Entry 6ILF (X-ray diffraction, 2.70 A resolution); this record covers chains A and B of the 3 polymer chains in the assembly.

# Chain A
Molecule: MHC class I antigen
Source organism: Pteropus alecto
UniProtKB: A0A125R585 (A0A125R585_PTEAL); residues 1-279 here correspond to UniProt positions 25-303 (UniProt number = residue number + 24)
Sequence (279 residues; numbered 1 to 279; the number before each row is that of its first residue):
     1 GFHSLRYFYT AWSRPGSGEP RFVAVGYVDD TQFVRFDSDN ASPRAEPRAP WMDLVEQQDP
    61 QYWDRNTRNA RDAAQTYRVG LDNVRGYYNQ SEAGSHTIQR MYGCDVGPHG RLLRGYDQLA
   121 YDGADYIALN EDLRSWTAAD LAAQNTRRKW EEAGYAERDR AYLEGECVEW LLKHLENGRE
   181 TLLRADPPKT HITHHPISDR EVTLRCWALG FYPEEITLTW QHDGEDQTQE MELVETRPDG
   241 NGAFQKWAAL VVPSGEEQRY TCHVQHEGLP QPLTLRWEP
Cystine bridges: Cys-104/Cys-167, Cys-206/Cys-262
What the authors report for this chain:
  - specificity-determining residues: Gly-80 (proposed by the authors, not directly observed)

# Chain B
Molecule: Beta-2-microglobulin
Source organism: Pteropus alecto
Sequence (98 residues; row label = number of the first residue in the row):
     1 EPRTPKIQVY SRHPAENGKP NYLNCYVYGF HPPQIEIDLL KNGQKMKTEQ SDLSFSKDWS
    61 FYLLVHTDFT PSTVDEYSCR VNHSSLAAPH MVKWDRNN
Cystine bridges: Cys-25/Cys-79

# How chain A and chain B interact
Residue-residue contacts (55):
  Phe-8(A) with Ser-54(B); Phe-55(B)
  Tyr-9(A) with Phe-55(B)
  Thr-10(A) with Leu-53(B); Phe-55(B); Phe-61(B)
  Trp-12(A) with Pro-33(B), hydrophobic; Gln-34(B); Leu-53(B), hydrophobic
  Arg-14(A) with Gln-34(B)
  Val-23(A) with Leu-53(B)
  Val-25(A) with Asp-52(B); Leu-53(B); Ser-54(B)
  Tyr-27(A) with Ser-54(B); Tyr-62(B), hydrogen bond
  Gln-32(A) with Asp-52(B), hydrogen bond
  Arg-35(A) with Asp-52(B), salt bridge
  Arg-48(A) with Asp-52(B), salt bridge
  Thr-97(A) with His-31(B); Pro-33(B)
  Gln-99(A) with His-31(B), hydrogen bond; Phe-55(B); Trp-59(B); Phe-61(B)
  Arg-100(A) with Phe-55(B)
  Gln-118(A) with Trp-59(B)
  Ala-120(A) with Trp-59(B), hydrophobic
  Asp-122(A) with His-31(B)
  Gly-123(A) with Arg-3(B), hydrogen bond (backbone-side chain); His-31(B), hydrogen bond (backbone-side chain); Trp-59(B)
  Asp-125(A) with Trp-59(B), hydrogen bond
  Arg-205(A) with Asn-98(B), hydrogen bond (side chain-backbone)
  Trp-207(A) with Asn-98(B)
  Val-234(A) with Gln-8(B)
  Glu-235(A) with Lys-6(B), salt bridge; Gln-8(B), hydrogen bond (backbone-side chain); Tyr-28(B), hydrogen bond
  Thr-236(A) with Tyr-26(B)
  Arg-237(A) with Gln-8(B), hydrogen bond; Tyr-10(B); Tyr-26(B); Asn-98(B)
  Pro-238(A) with Tyr-10(B), hydrogen bond (backbone-side chain); Tyr-26(B); Leu-64(B), hydrophobic
  Asp-239(A) with Arg-12(B), hydrogen bond (backbone-side chain); Asn-24(B), hydrogen bond (backbone-side chain)
  Gly-240(A) with Arg-12(B)
  Asn-241(A) with Arg-12(B)
  Gln-245(A) with Tyr-10(B); Ser-11(B); Arg-12(B), hydrogen bond (side chain-backbone)
  Trp-247(A) with Asn-98(B), hydrogen bond (side chain-backbone)
Other interface residues (no listed pair), chain A (36 interface residues in all): Arg-21, Ser-95, Met-101, Leu-119, Leu-209
Other interface residues (no listed pair), chain B (26 interface residues in all): Pro-14, Pro-32, Lys-57, Asp-58, Asn-97

# In short
Chain A and chain B form an interface of 36 and 26 residues respectively; the contacts include 15 hydrogen
bonds and 3 salt bridges. Polar contacts include Arg-35(A)/Asp-52(B), Arg-48(A)/Asp-52(B) and
Glu-235(A)/Lys-6(B). From the paper: the specificity determinant Gly-80(A).
Chain A is MHC class I antigen and chain B is Beta-2-microglobulin, both from Pteropus alecto; the structure,
Crystal structure of bat MHC class I ptal-N*01:01 for 2.7 angstrom, was determined by X-ray diffraction,
deposited together with 6ILC, 6ILE and 6ILG.
